8HMZ - chains C and 3 of the 7 polymer chains in the assembly; structure by electron microscopy, 2.90 A resolution.

[Chain C]
Protein: tRNA-splicing endonuclease subunit Sen54
Organism: Homo sapiens
Reference sequence: Q7Z6J9 (SEN54_HUMAN); residue numbers follow UniProt; this construct covers 1-526
Chain sequence (546 residues; numbered -19 to 526; the number before each row is that of its first residue; numbers below 1 keep their minus sign (Met-19 is residue -19)):
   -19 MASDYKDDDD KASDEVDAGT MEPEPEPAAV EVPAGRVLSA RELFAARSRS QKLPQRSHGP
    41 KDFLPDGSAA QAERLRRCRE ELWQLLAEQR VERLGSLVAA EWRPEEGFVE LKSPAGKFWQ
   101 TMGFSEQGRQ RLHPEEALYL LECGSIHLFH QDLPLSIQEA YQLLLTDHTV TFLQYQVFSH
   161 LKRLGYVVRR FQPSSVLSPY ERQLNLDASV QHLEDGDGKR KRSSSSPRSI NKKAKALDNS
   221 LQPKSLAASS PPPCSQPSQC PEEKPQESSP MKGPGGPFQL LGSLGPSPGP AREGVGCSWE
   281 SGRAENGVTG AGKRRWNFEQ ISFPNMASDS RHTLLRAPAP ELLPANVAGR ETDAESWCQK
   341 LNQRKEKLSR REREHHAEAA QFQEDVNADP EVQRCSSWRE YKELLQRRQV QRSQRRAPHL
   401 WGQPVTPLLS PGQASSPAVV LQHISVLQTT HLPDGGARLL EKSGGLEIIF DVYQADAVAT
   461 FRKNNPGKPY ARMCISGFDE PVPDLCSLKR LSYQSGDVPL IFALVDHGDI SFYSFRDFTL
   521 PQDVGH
Unresolved in the structure: -19 to 7, 177-410
Sequence notes: initiating methionine (-19); expression tag (-18 to 0)

[Chain 3]
Molecule: Pre-tRNA 3' END
Sequence (42 nucleotides; numbered 53 to 94; the number before each row is that of its first residue):
    53 AUUCAAAGGU UGUGGGUUCG AAUCCCACCA GAGUCGGAUA UC
Unresolved in the structure: 90-94
Bound ions: Mg2+ near U65 (its only coordinating residue here)

[How chain C and chain 3 interact]
Contacting residue pairs (15; chain C residue first):
  Gln35(C) with C56(3), phosphate contact
  Arg36(C) with U55(3), salt bridge to the phosphate; C56(3), phosphate contact
  Ser37(C) with U55(3), phosphate contact; C56(3), phosphate contact
  Gly39(C) with U55(3), sugar contact
  Trp99(C) with G85(3), sugar contact
  Gln100(C) with A84(3), sugar contact
  Ser105(C) with U86(3), sugar contact
  Phe461(C) with A84(3), sugar contact
  Arg462(C) with A84(3), phosphate contact; G85(3), phosphate contact
  Lys463(C) with G85(3), hydrogen bond to the phosphate
  Asn464(C) with G85(3), hydrogen bond to the phosphate; U86(3), hydrogen bond to the phosphate
Other interface residues (no listed pair), chain C (14 interface residues in all): Pro40, Lys41, Ala459
Other interface residues (no listed pair), chain 3 (7 interface residues in all): U54, G83

[Overview]
The interface between chain C and chain 3 involves 14 residues on one side and 7 on the other, with 3 hydrogen
bonds and 1 salt bridge. Among the polar pairs are Lys463(C)-G85(3), Asn464(C)-G85(3) and Asn464(C)-U86(3).
Chain C is tRNA-splicing endonuclease subunit Sen54 (Homo sapiens) and chain 3 is Pre-tRNA 3' END; the
structure, Cryo-EM structure of the human post-catalytic TSEN/pre-tRNA complex, was determined by electron
microscopy (same publication as 8HMY).
